PDB entry 8RIU | X-ray diffraction, 1.89 A resolution | chains E and F of the 6 polymer chains in the assembly

Chain E:
Name: Coenzyme F420 hydrogenase/dehydrogenase, beta subunit C terminus
Source organism: Candidatus Methanoperedenaceae archaeon GB50
Reference sequence: A0A7R9R773 (A0A7R9R773_9EURY); numbering as in UniProt (aligned over 1-370)
Sequence (370 residues; row label = number of the first residue in the row):
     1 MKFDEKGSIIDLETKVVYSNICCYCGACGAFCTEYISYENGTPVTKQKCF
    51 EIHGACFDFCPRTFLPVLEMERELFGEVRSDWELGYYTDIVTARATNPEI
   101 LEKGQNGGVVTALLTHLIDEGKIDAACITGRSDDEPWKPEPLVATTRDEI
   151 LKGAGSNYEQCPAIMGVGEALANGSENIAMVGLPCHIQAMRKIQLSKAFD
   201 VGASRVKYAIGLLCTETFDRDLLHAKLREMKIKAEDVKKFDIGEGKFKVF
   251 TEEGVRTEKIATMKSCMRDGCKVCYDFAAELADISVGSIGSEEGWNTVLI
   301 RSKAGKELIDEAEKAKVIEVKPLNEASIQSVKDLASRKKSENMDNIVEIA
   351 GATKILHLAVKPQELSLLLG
Metal / ion sites: 4Fe-4S cluster Fe site 1: C22, C25, C28, C60; 4Fe-4S cluster Fe site 2: C32, C49, E51, C56; 4Fe-4S cluster Fe site 3: C185, C214, C271, C274
Residues lining bound ligands:
  - FAD (flavin-adenine dinucleotide): G104, Q105, N106, G107, G108, V109, V110, T111, L114, I128, T129, G153, A154, G155, S156, N157, Y158, E159, Q160, C161, V181, L183, H186, L212, L213, C214, T215, E216, T217, F277, V286, G287, S288, I289, N296, L334
  - 4Fe-4S cluster (SF4), molecule 1: S8, I9, C32, Y35, I36, T45, C49, E51, G54, A55, C56
  - 4Fe-4S cluster (SF4), molecule 2: L12, V16, C22, C23, Y24, C25, G26, A27, C28, Y38, P43, C60, P61, R62
  - 4Fe-4S cluster (SF4), molecule 3: C23, R62, Q160, L183, P184, C185, C214, T215, E216, T217, G270, C271, C274, K338

Chain F:
Name: Acetyl-CoA decarbonylase/synthase complex subunit epsilon
Source organism: Candidatus Methanoperedenaceae archaeon GB50
Reference sequence: A0A7R9N5A2 (A0A7R9N5A2_9EURY); numbering as in UniProt (aligned over 1-174)
Sequence (174 residues; each row starts with the number of its first residue):
     1 MNIPFDIGNISGPEMGRIATPEALGRAIKNAKRPLLVVGSEILEDGLIDR
    51 AIAIGKKGIPIAATAHSIKGFVDAGYTDNVYMVGLHELANNIKSPDWMGF
   101 DGKGGYDLVAVLGGIYYSTSQFLISIKNCATDPLVRAISIDRYYHIAARM
   151 TFDNISRKRTDEFKEMLDRVVQSI
Metal / ion sites: K+: F5, D6 (shared with 3 residues of chain D)

Chain E / chain F interface:
Pairs across the interface - 29 pairs, chain E then chain F:
  S8(E) - R17(F)  hydrogen bond
  I9(E) - R149(F)
  I10(E) - E14(F)
  I10(E) - R17(F)
  I10(E) - R149(F)
  D11(E) - R17(F)  salt bridge
  E13(E) - R136(F)  salt bridge
  E13(E) - R149(F)  salt bridge
  T14(E) - R17(F)
  T14(E) - I18(F)
  T14(E) - M150(F)  hydrogen bond
  Y18(E) - A23(F)
  Y18(E) - R26(F)
  Y18(E) - A27(F)  hydrophobic
  Y18(E) - N30(F)
  Y18(E) - R136(F)
  Y18(E) - M150(F)  hydrophobic
  N20(E) - R26(F)
  E39(E) - K32(F)  salt bridge
  T45(E) - L134(F)
  T45(E) - R136(F)  hydrogen bond
  K46(E) - P133(F)
  K46(E) - L134(F)  hydrogen bond (backbone-backbone)
  Q47(E) - T131(F)
  Q47(E) - D132(F)
  Q47(E) - L134(F)
  K48(E) - E14(F)  salt bridge
  K48(E) - K127(F)
  K48(E) - T131(F)  hydrogen bond (backbone-backbone)
Also at the interface, not in a pair above, chain E (14 interface residues in all): V17
Also at the interface, not in a pair above, chain F (18 interface residues in all): A19, E22

Overview:
The interface between chain E and chain F involves 14 residues on one side and 18 on the other; the contacts
include 5 hydrogen bonds and 5 salt bridges. Among the polar pairs are D11(E)-R17(F), E13(E)-R136(F) and
E13(E)-R149(F).
Chain E is Coenzyme F420 hydrogenase/dehydrogenase, beta subunit C terminus and chain F is Acetyl-CoA
decarbonylase/synthase complex subunit epsilon, both from Candidatus Methanoperedenaceae archaeon GB50; the
structure, Crystal structure of the F420-reducing carbon monoxide dehydrogenase component from the ethanotroph
Candidatus Ethanoperedens thermophilum, was determined by X-ray diffraction (same publication as 8RJA).
